PDB entry 7EU9 | X-ray diffraction, 2.35 A resolution | chains A and B of the 4 polymer chains in the assembly

== Chain A ==
Molecule: Cas12i1 D647A mutant
From: Lachnospiraceae bacterium ND2006
Chain sequence (1101 residues; row label = number of the first residue in the row):
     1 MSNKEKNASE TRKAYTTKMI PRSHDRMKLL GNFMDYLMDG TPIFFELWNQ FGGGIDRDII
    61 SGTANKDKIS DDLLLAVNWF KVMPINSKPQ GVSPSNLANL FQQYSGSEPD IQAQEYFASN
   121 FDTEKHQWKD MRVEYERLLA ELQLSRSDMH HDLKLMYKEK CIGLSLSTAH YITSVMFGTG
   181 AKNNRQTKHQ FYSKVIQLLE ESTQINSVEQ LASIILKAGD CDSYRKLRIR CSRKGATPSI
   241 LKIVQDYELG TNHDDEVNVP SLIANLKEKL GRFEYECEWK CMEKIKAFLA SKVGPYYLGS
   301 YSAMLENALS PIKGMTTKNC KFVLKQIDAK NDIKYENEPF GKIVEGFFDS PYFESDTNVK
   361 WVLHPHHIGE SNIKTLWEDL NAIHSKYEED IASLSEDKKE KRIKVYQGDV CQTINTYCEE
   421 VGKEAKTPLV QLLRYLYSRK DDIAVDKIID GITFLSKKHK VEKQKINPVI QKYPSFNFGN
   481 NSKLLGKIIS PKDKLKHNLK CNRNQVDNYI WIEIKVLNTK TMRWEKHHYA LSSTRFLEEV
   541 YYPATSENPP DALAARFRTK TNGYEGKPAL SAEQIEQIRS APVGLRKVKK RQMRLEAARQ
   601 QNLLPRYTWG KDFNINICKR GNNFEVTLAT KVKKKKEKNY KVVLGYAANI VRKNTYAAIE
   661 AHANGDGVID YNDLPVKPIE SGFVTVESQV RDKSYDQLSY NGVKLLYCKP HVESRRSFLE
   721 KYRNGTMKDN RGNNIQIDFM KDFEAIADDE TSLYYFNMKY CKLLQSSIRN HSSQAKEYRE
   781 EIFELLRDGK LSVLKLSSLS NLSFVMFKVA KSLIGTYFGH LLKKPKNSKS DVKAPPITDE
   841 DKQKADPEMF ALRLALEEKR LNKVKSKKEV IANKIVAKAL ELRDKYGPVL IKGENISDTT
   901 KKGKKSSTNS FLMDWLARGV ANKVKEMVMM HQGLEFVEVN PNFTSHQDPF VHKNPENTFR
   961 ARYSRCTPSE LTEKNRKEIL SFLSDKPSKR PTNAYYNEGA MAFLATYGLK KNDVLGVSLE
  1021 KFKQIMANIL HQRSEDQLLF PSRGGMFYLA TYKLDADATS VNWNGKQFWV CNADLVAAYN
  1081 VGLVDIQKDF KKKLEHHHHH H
Not modelled in the structure: 1-6, 827-833, 1092-1101
Modified / non-standard residues: Mse1, Mse19, Mse27, Mse34, Mse38, Mse83, Mse131, Mse149, Mse156, Mse176, Mse282, Mse304, Mse315, Mse522, Mse593, Mse727, Mse740, Mse758, Mse806, Mse849, Mse913, Mse927, Mse929, Mse930, Mse1001, Mse1026, Mse1046 (selenomethionine)

== Chain B ==
Molecule: 43-nt RNA strand
From: Lachnospiraceae bacterium ND2006
Sequence (43 nucleotides; row label = number of the first residue in the row):
     1 AUUUUUGUGC CCAUCGUUGG CACUAUUAAG GAAUGGAAUA UAG

== Interface between chain A and chain B ==
Contacting residue pairs - 162 pairs, chain A then chain B:
  Thr11(A) - U24(B)  base contact
  Arg12(A) - U24(B)  base contact
  Lys13(A) - U24(B)  salt bridge to the phosphate
  Ala14(A) - U24(B)  hydrogen bond to the sugar
  Ala14(A) - A25(B)  sugar contact
  Thr16(A) - G7(B)  hydrogen bond to the sugar
  Thr16(A) - A25(B)  phosphate contact
  Thr17(A) - G7(B)  sugar contact
  Lys18(A) - U6(B)  salt bridge to the phosphate
  Lys18(A) - G7(B)  sugar contact
  Ile20(A) - U3(B)  sugar contact
  Arg22(A) - A1(B)  sugar contact
  Arg22(A) - U2(B)  salt bridge to the phosphate
  Lys318(A) - A29(B)  base contact
  Ser355(A) - A40(B)  hydrogen bond to the sugar
  Asp356(A) - A40(B)  hydrogen bond to the sugar
  Gln431(A) - A42(B)  hydrogen bond to the sugar
  Lys460(A) - A32(B)  salt bridge to the phosphate
  Lys463(A) - G31(B)  phosphate contact
  Lys463(A) - A32(B)  salt bridge to the phosphate
  Gln464(A) - G31(B)  sugar contact
  Gln464(A) - A32(B)  hydrogen bond to the phosphate
  Lys465(A) - G30(B)  phosphate contact
  Lys465(A) - G31(B)  hydrogen bond to the phosphate
  Ile466(A) - G30(B)  sugar contact
  Asn467(A) - A29(B)  hydrogen bond to the sugar
  Asn467(A) - G30(B)  sugar contact
  Pro468(A) - A29(B)  phosphate contact
  Ile470(A) - A28(B)  phosphate contact
  Ile470(A) - A29(B)  sugar contact
  Gln471(A) - A28(B)  sugar contact
  Lys472(A) - U27(B)  sugar contact
  Tyr473(A) - U27(B)  hydrogen bond to the sugar
  Tyr473(A) - A28(B)  phosphate contact
  Ile489(A) - A1(B)  base contact
  Lys494(A) - U2(B)  hydrogen bond to the base
  His497(A) - A1(B)  stacking on the base
  His497(A) - U2(B)  base contact
  Asn498(A) - U2(B)  hydrogen bond to the base
  Arg503(A) - U2(B)  hydrogen bond to the sugar
  Asp507(A) - U2(B)  hydrogen bond to the base
  Asp507(A) - U3(B)  base contact
  Asp507(A) - U4(B)  base contact
  Tyr509(A) - U3(B)  base contact
  Tyr509(A) - U4(B)  sugar contact
  Tyr509(A) - U5(B)  sugar contact
  Tyr509(A) - U6(B)  hydrogen bond to the phosphate
  Trp511(A) - A1(B)  base contact
  Trp511(A) - U2(B)  base contact
  Trp511(A) - U3(B)  hydrogen bond to the base
  His528(A) - A1(B)  stacking on the base
  Ala530(A) - U3(B)  base contact
  Ser532(A) - U6(B)  sugar contact
  Ser532(A) - G7(B)  hydrogen bond to the phosphate
  Ser533(A) - G7(B)  phosphate contact
  Thr534(A) - G7(B)  hydrogen bond to the phosphate
  Arg535(A) - G7(B)  hydrogen bond to the base
  Arg535(A) - C23(B)  base contact
  Arg535(A) - U24(B)  salt bridge to the phosphate
  Lys560(A) - A22(B)  salt bridge to the phosphate
  Thr561(A) - C23(B)  phosphate contact
  Lys567(A) - C21(B)  salt bridge to the phosphate
  Pro568(A) - U18(B)  base contact
  Ala569(A) - U18(B)  base contact
  Leu570(A) - U18(B)  hydrogen bond to the base
  Ile575(A) - U18(B)  phosphate contact
  Ile578(A) - U18(B)  sugar contact
  Arg579(A) - U18(B)  salt bridge to the phosphate
  Pro582(A) - U5(B)  base contact
  Gly584(A) - U6(B)  hydrogen bond to the base
  Leu585(A) - U5(B)  sugar contact
  Leu585(A) - U6(B)  base contact
  Lys587(A) - G9(B)  base contact
  Lys587(A) - C10(B)  base contact
  Lys587(A) - G19(B)  hydrogen bond to the base
  Lys587(A) - G20(B)  hydrogen bond to the base
  Lys587(A) - C21(B)  base contact
  Val588(A) - U6(B)  base contact
  Lys589(A) - U5(B)  salt bridge to the phosphate
  Lys590(A) - U18(B)  phosphate contact
  Lys590(A) - G19(B)  salt bridge to the phosphate
  Lys590(A) - G20(B)  salt bridge to the phosphate
  Arg591(A) - G7(B)  hydrogen bond to the base
  Arg591(A) - U8(B)  hydrogen bond to the base
  Arg591(A) - A22(B)  base contact
  Arg594(A) - U18(B)  hydrogen bond to the base
  Arg594(A) - G20(B)  salt bridge to the phosphate
  Arg620(A) - U27(B)  salt bridge to the phosphate
  Thr627(A) - A25(B)  hydrogen bond to the sugar
  Ser688(A) - C11(B)  base contact
  Ser688(A) - G20(B)  hydrogen bond to the base
  Gln689(A) - G19(B)  hydrogen bond to the base
  Gln689(A) - G20(B)  hydrogen bond to the sugar
  Val690(A) - C12(B)  base contact
  Val690(A) - G16(B)  base contact
  Val690(A) - G19(B)  base contact
  Arg691(A) - U14(B)  hydrogen bond to the base
  Arg691(A) - U17(B)  base contact
  Tyr695(A) - A13(B)  hydrogen bond to the phosphate
  Gln697(A) - C10(B)  hydrogen bond to the sugar
  Gln697(A) - C11(B)  sugar contact
  Gln697(A) - G20(B)  base contact
  Tyr700(A) - C12(B)  sugar contact
  Tyr700(A) - A13(B)  hydrogen bond to the phosphate
  Val703(A) - A13(B)  phosphate contact
  Tyr707(A) - A13(B)  stacking on the base
  Asp729(A) - G43(B)  base contact
  Tyr754(A) - C12(B)  hydrogen bond to the phosphate
  Gln765(A) - G36(B)  hydrogen bond to the phosphate
  Arg769(A) - G36(B)  salt bridge to the phosphate
  Arg769(A) - A37(B)  salt bridge to the phosphate
  Lys790(A) - A13(B)  phosphate contact
  Lys790(A) - U14(B)  salt bridge to the phosphate
  Lys790(A) - C15(B)  base contact
  Leu796(A) - C12(B)  sugar contact
  Leu796(A) - A13(B)  sugar contact
  Ser797(A) - C11(B)  phosphate contact
  Ser797(A) - C12(B)  hydrogen bond to the phosphate
  Ser798(A) - C11(B)  phosphate contact
  Ser798(A) - C12(B)  phosphate contact
  Leu799(A) - C10(B)  sugar contact
  Lys811(A) - G35(B)  hydrogen bond to the sugar
  Ser812(A) - G35(B)  hydrogen bond to the phosphate
  Ser812(A) - G36(B)  sugar contact
  Gly815(A) - G36(B)  hydrogen bond to the sugar
  Thr816(A) - G36(B)  hydrogen bond to the phosphate
  Thr816(A) - A37(B)  phosphate contact
  Gly819(A) - G36(B)  sugar contact
  Gly819(A) - A37(B)  sugar contact
  His820(A) - A37(B)  salt bridge to the phosphate
  His820(A) - A38(B)  phosphate contact
  Lys823(A) - A37(B)  phosphate contact
  Lys823(A) - A38(B)  salt bridge to the phosphate
  Lys859(A) - C10(B)  salt bridge to the phosphate
  Lys859(A) - C11(B)  salt bridge to the phosphate
  Asn862(A) - G9(B)  phosphate contact
  Asn862(A) - C10(B)  sugar contact
  Lys863(A) - C10(B)  phosphate contact
  Lys863(A) - C11(B)  salt bridge to the phosphate
  Lys865(A) - A25(B)  salt bridge to the phosphate
  Ser866(A) - C10(B)  hydrogen bond to the sugar
  Glu869(A) - A22(B)  sugar contact
  Glu869(A) - C23(B)  hydrogen bond to the sugar
  Val870(A) - A22(B)  sugar contact
  Asn873(A) - A22(B)  hydrogen bond to the phosphate
  Asn873(A) - C23(B)  hydrogen bond to the phosphate
  Thr900(A) - A32(B)  hydrogen bond to the sugar
  Thr900(A) - A33(B)  hydrogen bond to the sugar
  Lys901(A) - A33(B)  phosphate contact
  Lys902(A) - A33(B)  hydrogen bond to the phosphate
  Ser906(A) - U34(B)  phosphate contact
  Asn909(A) - A33(B)  hydrogen bond to the phosphate
  Asn909(A) - U34(B)  hydrogen bond to the phosphate
  Ser910(A) - U34(B)  sugar contact
  Mse913(A) - A33(B)  sugar contact
  Mse913(A) - U34(B)  sugar contact
  Lys923(A) - C23(B)  hydrogen bond to the sugar
  Lys923(A) - U24(B)  hydrogen bond to the phosphate
  Glu926(A) - U24(B)  base contact
  Mse927(A) - C23(B)  phosphate contact
  Mse927(A) - U24(B)  phosphate contact
  Mse930(A) - U24(B)  phosphate contact
Also at the interface, not in a pair above, chain A (112 interface residues in all): His126, Ser475, Asp493, Val583, Arg586, Val686, Glu687, Lys693, Leu791, Lys795
Also at the interface, not in a pair above, chain B (41 interface residues in all): U26

== In short ==
112 residues of chain A face 41 of chain B across their interface; the contacts include 51 hydrogen bonds, 23
salt bridges and 3 aromatic stacking contacts. Polar pairs include Lys494(A)-U2(B), Asn498(A)-U2(B) and
Asp507(A)-U2(B).
Here chain A is Cas12i1 D647A mutant and chain B is a 43-nt RNA strand, both from Lachnospiraceae bacterium
ND2006. Entry 7EU9 (Crystal structure of the selenomethionine(SeMet)-derived Cas12i1 R-loop complex before
target DNA cleavage) was determined by X-ray diffraction, deposited together with 7D2L, 7D3J and 7D8C.
